Entry 3OJL (X-ray diffraction, 2.80 A resolution); this record covers chains A and B.

== Chain A (and B) ==
Protein: Cap5O
From: Staphylococcus aureus
Notes: chain B of this document is another copy of the same molecule, construct and numbering; everything in this record applies to it too
UniProtKB: P95708 (P95708_STAAU); residue numbers follow UniProt; this construct covers 2-420
Amino-acid sequence (431 residues; each row starts with the number of its first residue; numbers below 1 keep their minus sign (Met-10 is residue -10)):
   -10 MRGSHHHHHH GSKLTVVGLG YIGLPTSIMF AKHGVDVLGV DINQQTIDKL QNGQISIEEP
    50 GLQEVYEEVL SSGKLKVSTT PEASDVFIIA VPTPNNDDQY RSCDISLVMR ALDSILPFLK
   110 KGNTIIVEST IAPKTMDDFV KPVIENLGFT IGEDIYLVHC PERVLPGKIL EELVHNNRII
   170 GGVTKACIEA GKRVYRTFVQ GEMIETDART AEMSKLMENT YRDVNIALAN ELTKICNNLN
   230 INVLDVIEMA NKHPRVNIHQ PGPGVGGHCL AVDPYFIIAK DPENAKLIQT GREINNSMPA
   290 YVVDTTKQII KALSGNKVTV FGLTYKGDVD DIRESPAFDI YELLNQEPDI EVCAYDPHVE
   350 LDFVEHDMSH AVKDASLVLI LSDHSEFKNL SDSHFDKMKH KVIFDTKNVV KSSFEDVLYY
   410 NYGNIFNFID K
Unresolved in the structure: -10 to 0, 419-420 (chain B: -10 to 0, 266-272, 420)
Construct notes: expression tag (-10 to 1)
Residues lining bound ligands: NAD (nicotinamide-adenine-dinucleotide): Val6, Gly7, Leu8, Gly9, Tyr10, Ile11, Gly12, Val29, Asp30, Ile31, Asn32, Ala79, Val80, Pro81, Thr82, Leu96, Arg99, Ala100, Ser118, Thr119, Glu151, Arg152, Val153, His257, Cys258

== How chain A and chain B interact ==
Pairs across the interface (108; chain A residue first):
  Pro122(A) with Ile230(B), hydrophobic
  Lys123(A) with Leu228(B), hydrogen bond (side chain-backbone); Ile230(B)
  Arg152(A) with His242(B)
  Ile168(A) with Met238(B), hydrophobic
  Ile193(A) with Met238(B), hydrophobic; Lys241(B)
  Thr195(A) with Met238(B)
  Arg198(A) with Asn229(B), hydrogen bond (side chain-backbone); Ile230(B)
  Thr199(A) with Asp234(B); Val235(B); Met238(B)
  Met202(A) with Ile224(B), hydrophobic; Cys225(B), hydrophobic; Leu228(B), hydrophobic; Val235(B), hydrophobic
  Ser203(A) with Val235(B), hydrogen bond (side chain-backbone); Met238(B); Ala239(B)
  Met206(A) with Leu221(B), hydrophobic; Ile247(B), hydrophobic
  Glu207(A) with Ala239(B); His242(B), salt bridge; Val245(B)
  Thr209(A) with Leu217(B)
  Tyr210(A) with Tyr210(B), hydrogen bond; Asn214(B); Leu217(B), hydrophobic; Arg244(B); Val245(B), hydrophobic; Asn246(B), hydrogen bond; Ile247(B)
  Arg211(A) with His242(B); Arg244(B); Val245(B)
  Val213(A) with Leu276(B)
  Asn214(A) with Tyr210(B); Asn214(B), hydrogen bond
  Ala216(A) with Leu276(B)
  Leu217(A) with Thr209(B); Tyr210(B), hydrophobic; Val213(B), hydrophobic; Leu276(B)
  Glu220(A) with Asn273(B); Ala274(B); Lys275(B), hydrogen bond (side chain-backbone); Leu276(B), hydrogen bond (side chain-backbone); Ile277(B), hydrogen bond (side chain-backbone)
  Leu221(A) with Met206(B), hydrophobic
  Ile224(A) with Met202(B), hydrophobic; Ile277(B), hydrophobic
  Cys225(A) with Met202(B), hydrophobic; Met206(B), hydrophobic
  Leu228(A) with Pro122(B), hydrophobic; Lys123(B), hydrogen bond (backbone-side chain); Met202(B), hydrophobic; Asp262(B)
  Asn229(A) with Arg198(B), hydrogen bond (backbone-side chain)
  Ile230(A) with Pro122(B), hydrophobic; Met202(B), hydrophobic
  Val232(A) with Met206(B), hydrophobic
  Val235(A) with Met202(B); Ser203(B); Met206(B), hydrophobic
  Met238(A) with Ile168(B), hydrophobic; Ile193(B), hydrophobic; Thr199(B); Ser203(B)
  Ala239(A) with Ser203(B); Glu207(B)
  Lys241(A) with Ile193(B)
  His242(A) with Glu207(B), salt bridge
  Arg244(A) with Tyr210(B); His248(B)
  Val245(A) with Glu207(B); Tyr210(B), hydrophobic; Arg211(B)
  Asn246(A) with Tyr210(B), hydrogen bond; Asn246(B)
  Ile247(A) with Met206(B), hydrophobic; Tyr210(B), hydrophobic
  Ile266(A) with Ile224(B), hydrophobic
  Asp270(A) with Ile224(B); Asn227(B), hydrogen bond
  Asn273(A) with Glu220(B); Lys223(B); Ile224(B); Asn227(B)
  Ala274(A) with Glu220(B); Ile224(B), hydrophobic
  Lys275(A) with Glu220(B), hydrogen bond (backbone-side chain); Thr279(B)
  Leu276(A) with Val213(B); Ala216(B); Leu217(B); Glu220(B), hydrogen bond (backbone-side chain); Leu276(B); Thr279(B); Gly280(B); Ile283(B), hydrophobic
  Ile277(A) with Glu220(B), hydrogen bond (backbone-side chain)
  Thr279(A) with Lys275(B); Leu276(B); Thr279(B), hydrogen bond
  Gly280(A) with Leu276(B)
  Glu282(A) with Lys275(B), salt bridge
  Ile283(A) with Leu276(B), hydrophobic
Also at the interface, not in a pair above, chain A (52 interface residues in all): Glu194, Asp234, Ile236, His248, Lys269
Also at the interface, not in a pair above, chain B (50 interface residues in all): Arg152, Thr195, Ala260, Phe265

== Overview ==
Chain A and chain B form an interface of 52 and 50 residues respectively; the contacts include 17 hydrogen
bonds and 3 salt bridges. Polar pairs include Glu207(A)-His242(B), Glu282(A)-Lys275(B) and
Lys123(A)-Leu228(B). Chain A binds NAD.
Both chains are Cap5O (Staphylococcus aureus). Entry 3OJL (Native structure of the UDP-N-acetyl-mannosamine
dehydrogenase Cap5O from Staphylococcus aureus) was determined by X-ray diffraction together with 3OJO from
the same study.
